PDB entry 7UUR | electron microscopy, 1.67 A resolution | chains C and G of the 4 polymer chains in the assembly

Chain C:
Molecule: Hydrogenase-2, large subunit
Organism: Mycolicibacterium smegmatis MC2 155
Notes: EC 1.12.99.6
UniProt: A0QUM7 (A0QUM7_MYCS2); numbering as in UniProt (aligned over 4-516)
Sequence (513 residues; numbered 4 to 516; the number before each row is that of its first residue):
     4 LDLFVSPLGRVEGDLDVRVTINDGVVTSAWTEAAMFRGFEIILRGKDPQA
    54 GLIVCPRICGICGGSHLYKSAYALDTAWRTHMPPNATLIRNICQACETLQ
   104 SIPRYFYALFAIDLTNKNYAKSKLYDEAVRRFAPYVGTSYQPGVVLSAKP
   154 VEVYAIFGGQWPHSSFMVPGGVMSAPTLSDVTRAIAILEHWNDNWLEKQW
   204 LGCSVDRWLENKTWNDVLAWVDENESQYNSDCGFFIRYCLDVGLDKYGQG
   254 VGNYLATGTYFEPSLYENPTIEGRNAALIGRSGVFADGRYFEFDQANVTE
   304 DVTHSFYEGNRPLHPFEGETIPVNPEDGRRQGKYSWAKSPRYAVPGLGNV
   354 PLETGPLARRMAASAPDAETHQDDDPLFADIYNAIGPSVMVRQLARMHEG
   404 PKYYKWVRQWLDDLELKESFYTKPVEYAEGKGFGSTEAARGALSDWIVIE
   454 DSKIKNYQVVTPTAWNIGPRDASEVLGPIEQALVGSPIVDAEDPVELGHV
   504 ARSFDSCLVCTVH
Modified / non-standard residues: His-166 (D-histidine; DHI)
Sequence notes: conflict His-166 (His in A0QUM7)
Ion coordination: Mg2+: Glu-43, Val-462; nickel (III) ion: Cys-62, Cys-510, Cys-513; carbonmonoxide-(dicyano) iron Fe: Cys-65, Cys-513 (together with hydroxide ion)
Small-molecule neighbours:
  - nickel (iii) ion / hydroxide ion: Cys-62, Ile-64, Cys-65, Arg-443, Cys-510, Val-512, Cys-513
  - carbonmonoxide-(dicyano) iron (FCO): Cys-65, His-69, Ala-441, Ala-442, Arg-443, Leu-446, Thr-464, Pro-465, Thr-466, Cys-510, Cys-513

Chain G:
Molecule: Hydrogenase-2, small subunit
Organism: Mycolicibacterium smegmatis MC2 155
Notes: EC 1.12.99.6
UniProt: I7G634 (I7G634_MYCS2); residue numbers follow UniProt; this construct covers 2-323
Sequence (322 residues; numbered 2 to 323; the number before each row is that of its first residue):
     2 ASVLWFQGGACSGNTMSFLNADEPNVVDLIVDFGLDLLWHPSLGLELGNN
    52 AQKVFWDCAKGERPLDIFVFEGTVIEAPNGTGQMDMFAGRPMKDWVTDLA
   102 GAAQIVVAIGDCACFGGIPAMEPNPSGSTGLQFHKREKGGFLGPDFRSKM
   152 GLPVINVPGCPAHPDWITQILVALATGRAGDITLDDLHRPETFFKTFTQT
   202 GCTRVQFFEYKQSTLSFGEGTRTGCLFYEFGCRGPMTHSPCNRILWNRQS
   252 SKTRAGMPCLGCTEPEFPHFDLAPGTVFKTQKVSGMIPKEVPEGTDHLTY
   302 MGLAAAARIAAPQWSKEDMFVV
Ion coordination: 3Fe-4S cluster Fe site 1: Cys-12, Cys-113, Cys-161; 3Fe-4S cluster Fe site 2: Cys-203, Cys-226, Cys-233; 3Fe-4S cluster Fe site 3: Cys-242, Cys-260, Cys-263
Small-molecule neighbours:
  - 3Fe-4S cluster (F3S), molecule 1: Ala-11, Cys-12, Ser-13, Gly-14, Asn-15, Glu-72, Gly-73, Gly-111, Asp-112, Cys-113, Gly-160, Cys-161, Pro-162
  - 3Fe-4S cluster (F3S), molecule 2: Trp-167, Thr-199, Thr-238, Ser-240, Cys-242, Trp-247, Lys-253, Thr-254, Cys-260, Leu-261, Gly-262, Cys-263, Thr-264
  - 3Fe-4S cluster (F3S), molecule 3: Thr-199, Gln-200, Cys-203, Arg-205, Val-206, Phe-209, Cys-226, Leu-227, Phe-228, Cys-233, Gly-235, Pro-236, Thr-254
  - menadione (VK3): Phe-208, Phe-209, Lys-212, Gln-213, Ser-214, Cys-226, Phe-228, Tyr-229, Met-287, Pro-289, Tyr-301, Met-302, Ala-305, Arg-309

How chain C and chain G interact:
Contacting residue pairs (34):
  Lys-152(C) / Glu-24(G)  salt bridge
  Glu-155(C) / Glu-24(G)
  Glu-155(C) / Arg-249(G)  salt bridge
  Thr-180(C) / Thr-193(G)
  Leu-181(C) / Ala-174(G)  hydrophobic
  Leu-181(C) / Arg-179(G)
  Leu-181(C) / Asp-182(G)
  Leu-181(C) / Ile-183(G)  hydrophobic
  Leu-181(C) / Thr-193(G)
  Ser-182(C) / Thr-193(G)
  Ser-182(C) / Phe-194(G)
  Ser-182(C) / Arg-244(G)
  Val-184(C) / Arg-179(G)
  Thr-185(C) / Gln-170(G)  hydrogen bond
  Thr-185(C) / Val-173(G)
  Thr-185(C) / Ala-174(G)
  Arg-186(C) / Asp-23(G)
  Arg-186(C) / Glu-24(G)
  Arg-186(C) / Asp-166(G)  salt bridge
  Arg-186(C) / Gln-170(G)  hydrogen bond (backbone-side chain)
  Arg-186(C) / Ile-245(G)
  Ala-189(C) / Glu-24(G)
  Ala-189(C) / Pro-25(G)
  Ala-189(C) / Phe-34(G)  hydrophobic
  Ile-190(C) / Glu-24(G)
  His-193(C) / Asp-29(G)
  Asp-196(C) / Asp-33(G)
  Arg-411(C) / Thr-177(G)
  Leu-414(C) / Arg-179(G)  hydrogen bond (backbone-side chain)
  Asp-415(C) / Arg-179(G)  hydrogen bond (backbone-side chain)
  Leu-417(C) / Arg-179(G)  hydrogen bond (backbone-side chain)
  Leu-419(C) / Arg-179(G)
  Leu-419(C) / Asp-182(G)
  Lys-420(C) / Gly-181(G)
Also at the interface, not in a pair above, chain C (22 interface residues in all): Ile-188, Glu-192, Asn-197, Asp-416
Also at the interface, not in a pair above, chain G (21 interface residues in all): Asn-26

In short:
The interface between chain C and chain G involves 22 residues on one side and 21 on the other; the contacts
include 5 hydrogen bonds and 3 salt bridges. Polar contacts include Lys-152(C)/Glu-24(G),
Glu-155(C)/Arg-249(G) and Arg-186(C)/Asp-166(G).
Here chain C is Hydrogenase-2, large subunit and chain G is Hydrogenase-2, small subunit, both from
Mycolicibacterium smegmatis MC2 155. Entry 7UUR (The 1.67 Angstrom CryoEM structure of the [NiFe]-hydrogenase
Huc from Mycobacterium smegmatis - catalytic dimer (Huc2S2L)) was determined by electron microscopy, deposited
together with 7UTD, 7UUS and 8DQV.
